2CD9 - chains A and B; structure by X-ray diffraction, 1.80 A resolution.

[Chain A (and B)]
Molecule: Glucose dehydrogenase
Source organism: Sulfolobus solfataricus
Notes: EC 1.1.1.47; chain B of this document is another copy of the same molecule, construct and numbering; everything in this record applies to it too
UniProt: O93715 (O93715_SULSO); residue numbers follow UniProt; this construct covers 1-366
Chain sequence (366 residues; row label = number of the first residue in the row):
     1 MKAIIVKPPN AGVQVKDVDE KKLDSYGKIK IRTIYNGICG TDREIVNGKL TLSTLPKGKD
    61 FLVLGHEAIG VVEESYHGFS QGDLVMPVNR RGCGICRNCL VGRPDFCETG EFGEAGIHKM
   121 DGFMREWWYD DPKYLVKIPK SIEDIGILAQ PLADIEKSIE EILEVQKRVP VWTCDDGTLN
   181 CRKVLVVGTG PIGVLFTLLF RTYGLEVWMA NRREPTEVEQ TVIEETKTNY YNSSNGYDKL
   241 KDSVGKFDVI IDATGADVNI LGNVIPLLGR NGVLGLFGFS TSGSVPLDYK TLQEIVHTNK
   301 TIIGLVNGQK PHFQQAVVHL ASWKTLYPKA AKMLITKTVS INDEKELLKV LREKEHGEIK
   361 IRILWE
Disordered / not traced: 54-56 (chain B: 53-57)
Cystine bridges: Cys174-Cys181
Ion coordination: Zn2+ site 1: Cys39, His66, Glu67, Gln150; Zn2+ site 2: Cys93, Cys96, Cys99, Cys107
UniProt features mapped onto this chain:
  - binding site (Zn(2+)): Cys39, His66, Glu67, Cys93, Cys96, Cys99, Cys107, Gln150
  - binding site (substrate): Thr41, Asn89, Glu114, Gln150, Asp154, Asn307
  - binding site (NADP(+)): Thr189 to Ile192, Asn211 to Arg213, Phe277 to Phe279, Leu305 to Asn307, Lys354

[Chain A / chain B interface]
Residue-residue contacts - 42 pairs, chain A then chain B:
  Val101(A) with Cys174(B); Gly177(B)
  Gly102(A) with Asp175(B)
  Lys133(A) with Asp176(B)
  Pro139(A) with Leu326(B), hydrophobic
  Ser141(A) with Thr325(B), hydrogen bond (side chain-backbone)
  Ile142(A) with Thr325(B)
  Lys167(A) with Lys167(B)
  Cys174(A) with Val101(B)
  Asp175(A) with Gly102(B); Lys133(B)
  Asp176(A) with Lys133(B); Lys310(B), salt bridge
  Gly177(A) with Val101(B); Pro311(B)
  Thr178(A) with Lys310(B); Pro311(B); Gln314(B)
  Asn180(A) with Lys310(B); Gln314(B)
  Thr202(A) with Val318(B)
  Lys310(A) with Asp176(B), salt bridge; Thr178(B)
  Pro311(A) with Gly177(B); Thr178(B)
  Gln314(A) with Thr178(B); Asn180(B)
  Val318(A) with Thr202(B); Ser322(B)
  Ala321(A) with Ser322(B); Thr325(B), hydrogen bond (backbone-side chain); Leu326(B), hydrophobic
  Ser322(A) with Val318(B); Ser322(B)
  Lys324(A) with Thr325(B)
  Thr325(A) with Ser141(B), hydrogen bond (backbone-side chain); Ile142(B); Ala321(B), hydrogen bond (side chain-backbone); Lys324(B); Thr325(B)
  Leu326(A) with Pro139(B), hydrophobic; Ala321(B), hydrophobic
Interface residues without a listed pair, chain A (25 interface residues in all): Val171, His319
Interface residues without a listed pair, chain B (26 interface residues in all): Val171, Val317, His319

[Overview]
25 residues of chain A face 26 of chain B across their interface; the contacts include 4 hydrogen bonds and 2
salt bridges. Among the polar pairs are Asp176(A)-Lys310(B), Ser141(A)-Thr325(B) and Ala321(A)-Thr325(B).
Chain A and chain B are both Glucose dehydrogenase (Sulfolobus solfataricus); the structure, Sulfolobus
solfataricus Glucose Dehydrogenase 1 - apo form, was determined by X-ray diffraction (same publication as
2CDA, 2CDB and 2CDC).
